7B24 - chains B and E of the 8 polymer chains in the assembly; structure by X-ray diffraction, 2.05 A resolution.

== Chain B ==
Molecule: DtxR family iron (Metal) dependent repressor
Source organism: Saccharopolyspora erythraea (strain ATCC 11635 / DSM 40517 / JCM 4748 / NBRC 13426 / NCIMB 8594 / NRRL 2338)
Reference sequence: A0A2A9J1W2 (A0A2A9J1W2_SACEN); numbering as in UniProt (aligned over 1-231)
Amino-acid sequence (233 residues; row label = number of the first residue in the row; numbers below 1 keep their minus sign (Gly-1 is residue -1)):
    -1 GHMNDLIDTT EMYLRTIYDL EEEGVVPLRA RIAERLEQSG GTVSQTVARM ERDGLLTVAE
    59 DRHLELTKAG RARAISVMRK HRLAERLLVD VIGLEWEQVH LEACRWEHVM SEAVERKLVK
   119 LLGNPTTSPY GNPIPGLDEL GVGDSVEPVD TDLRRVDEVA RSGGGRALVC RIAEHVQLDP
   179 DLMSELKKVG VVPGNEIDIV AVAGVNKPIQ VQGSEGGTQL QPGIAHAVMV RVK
Unresolved in the structure: -1 to 1, 140-143
Sequence notes: expression tag (-1 to 0); engineered mutation Gly39 (Pro in A0A2A9J1W2)
Metal / ion sites: Co2+ site 1: Met10, Cys102, Glu105, His106; Co2+ site 2: His79, Glu83, His98, Glu172, Gln175

== Chain E ==
Molecule: consensus DNA-binding sequence
Sequence (30 nucleotides; each row starts with the number of its first residue):
     1 CGTGACTTAG GTTAGCCTAA CCTAAGTACG
Unresolved in the structure: 1

== Chain B / chain E interface ==
Pairs across the interface (14):
  Leu4(B) with DC16(E), phosphate contact
  Thr7(B) with DG15(E), sugar contact; DC16(E), hydrogen bond to the phosphate
  Glu35(B) with DC17(E), phosphate contact
  Gln36(B) with DC16(E), hydrogen bond to the phosphate; DC17(E), phosphate contact
  Ser37(B) with DC17(E), hydrogen bond to the phosphate; DT18(E), base contact
  Thr40(B) with DC16(E), sugar contact; DC17(E), hydrogen bond to the phosphate
  Gln43(B) with DC16(E), hydrogen bond to the base
  Arg47(B) with DA14(E), phosphate contact; DG15(E), salt bridge to the phosphate
  Arg50(B) with DA14(E), salt bridge to the phosphate
Also at the interface, not in a pair above, chain B (10 interface residues in all): Thr8

== Summary ==
10 residues of chain B and 5 residues of chain E are in contact, with 5 hydrogen bonds and 2 salt bridges.
Among the polar pairs are Gln43(B)-DC16(E), Thr7(B)-DC16(E) and Gln36(B)-DC16(E). The Co2+ site 1 is built by
Met10(B), Cys102(B), Glu105(B) and His106(B).
Here chain B is DtxR family iron (Metal) dependent repressor (Saccharopolyspora erythraea (strain ATCC 11635 /
DSM 40517 / JCM 4748 / NBRC 13426 / NCIMB 8594 / NRRL 2338)) and chain E is consensus DNA-binding sequence.
Entry 7B24 (DtxR-like iron-dependent regulator IdeR (P39G variant) complexed with cobalt and its consensus
DNA-binding sequence) was determined by X-ray diffraction (same publication as 7B1V, 7B1Y, 7B20, 7B23 and
7B25).
